PDB entry 5DB9 | X-ray diffraction, 2.45 A resolution | chains A and T of the 4 polymer chains in the assembly

# Chain A
Name: DNA polymerase beta
Source organism: Homo sapiens
Notes: EC 2.7.7.7, 4.2.99.-
Reference sequence: P06746 (DPOLB_HUMAN); residues 1-335 here = UniProt positions 1-335
Amino-acid sequence (335 residues; numbered 1 to 335; the number before each row is that of its first residue):
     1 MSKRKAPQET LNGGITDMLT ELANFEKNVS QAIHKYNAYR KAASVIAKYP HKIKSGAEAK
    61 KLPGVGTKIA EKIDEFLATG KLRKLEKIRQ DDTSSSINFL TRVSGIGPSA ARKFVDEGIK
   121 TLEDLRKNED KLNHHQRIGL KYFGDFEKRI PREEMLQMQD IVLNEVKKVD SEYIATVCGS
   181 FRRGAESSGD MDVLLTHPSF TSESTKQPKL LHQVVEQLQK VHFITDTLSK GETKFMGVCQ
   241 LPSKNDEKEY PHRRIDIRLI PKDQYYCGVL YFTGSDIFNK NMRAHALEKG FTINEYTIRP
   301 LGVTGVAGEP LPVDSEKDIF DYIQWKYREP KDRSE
Disordered / not traced: 1-6, 205-206
Metal / ion sites: Na+ site 1: Val-65 (shared with 1 residue of chain D); Na+ site 2: Thr-101, Val-103, Ile-106 (shared with 1 residue of chain P)
Curated features (UniProtKB/Swiss-Prot):
  - region: Arg-183 to Asp-192 (DNA-binding)
  - active site: Lys-72 (Nucleophile)
  - binding site (K(+)): Lys-60, Leu-62, Val-65, Thr-101, Val-103, Ile-106
  - binding site (Na(+)): Lys-60, Leu-62, Val-65, Thr-101, Val-103, Ile-106
  - binding site (dATP): Arg-149, Ser-180, Arg-183, Gly-189, Asp-190
  - binding site (dCTP): Arg-149, Ser-180, Arg-183, Gly-189, Asp-190
  - binding site (dGTP): Arg-149, Ser-180, Arg-183, Gly-189, Asp-190, Asp-192
  - binding site (dTTP): Arg-149, Ser-180, Arg-183, Gly-189, Asp-190
  - binding site (Mg(2+)): Asp-190, Asp-192, Asp-256
  - modified residue: Lys-72 (N6-acetyllysine), Arg-83 (Omega-N-methylarginine), Arg-152 (Omega-N-methylarginine)
  - cross-link (Glycyl lysine isopeptide (Lys-Gly)): Lys-41 (interchain with G-Cter in ubiquitin), Lys-61 (interchain with G-Cter in ubiquitin), Lys-81 (interchain with G-Cter in ubiquitin)
  - natural variant: Leu-22 (L22P: Found in a gastric cancer sample; uncertain significance), Tyr-39 (Y39C: Found in a gastric cancer sample; uncertain significance), Gly-118 (G118V: Decreased DNA-directed DNA polymerase activity), Arg-137 (R137Q: Decreased function in base-excision repair), Arg-149 (R149I: Decreased DNA-directed DNA polymerase activity), Asp-160 (D160N: Found in a gastric cancer sample; uncertain significance), Cys-239 (C239R: Found in a gastric cancer sample; uncertain significance), Lys-289 (K289M: Found in a colon cancer sample; uncertain significance), Asn-294 (N294D: Found in a gastric cancer sample; uncertain significance), Glu-295 (E295K: Found in a gastric cancer sample; uncertain significance)
  - mutagenesis: Phe-25 (F25W: No effect on 5'-dRP lyase activity. Decreased ssDNA binding), His-34 (H34G: Decreased 5'-dRP lyase activity. Decreased ssDNA binding), Lys-35 (K35A: Decreased 5'-dRP lyase activity. Decreased ssDNA binding. Loss of 5'-dRP lyase activity; when associated with A-68 and A-72. Decreased ssDNA binding; when associated with A-68 and A-72 ...), Tyr-39 (Y39F: No effect on 5'-dRP lyase activity; Y39Q: Abolishes DNA polymerase and 5'-dRP lyase activity), Lys-41 (K41R: Abolishes ubiquitination; when associated with R-61 and R-81), Lys-60 (K60A: Decreased 5'-dRP lyase activity. Decreased ssDNA binding), Lys-61 (K61R: Abolishes ubiquitination; when associated with R-41 and R-81), Lys-68 (K68A: No effect on 5'-dRP lyase activity. Decreased ssDNA binding. Loss of 5'-dRP lyase activity; when associated with A-35 and A-72. Decreased ssDNA binding; when associated with A-35 and A-72 ...), Glu-71 (E71Q: No effect on 5'-dRP lyase activity. No effect on structure shown by circular dichroism. No effect on ssDNA binding), Lys-72 (K72A: Severely reduced 5'-dRP lyase activity. Does not affect ssDNA binding. Loss of 5'-dRP lyase activity; when associated with A-35 and A-68. Decreased ssDNA binding ...), Glu-75 (E75A: Slightly decreased 5'-dRP lyase activity. Decreased ssDNA binding. No effect on structure shown by circular dichroism), Lys-81 (K81R: Abolishes ubiquitination; when associated with R-41 and R-61), 5 further mutagenesis entries in UniProt

# Chain T
Molecule: 16-nt DNA strand
Sequence (16 nucleotides; each row starts with the number of its first residue):
     1 CCGACGTCGC ATGAGC

# Interface between chain A and chain T
Pairs across the interface (15):
  His-34(A) / DC5(T)  stacking on the base
  Asn-133(A) / DT12(T)  phosphate contact
  His-134(A) / DT12(T)  phosphate contact
  Ser-229(A) / DC10(T)  phosphate contact
  Ser-229(A) / DA11(T)  phosphate contact
  Lys-230(A) / DC10(T)  phosphate contact
  Lys-230(A) / DA11(T)  hydrogen bond to the phosphate
  Gly-231(A) / DC10(T)  phosphate contact
  Glu-232(A) / DC10(T)  hydrogen bond to the phosphate
  Thr-233(A) / DG9(T)  hydrogen bond to the phosphate
  Thr-233(A) / DC10(T)  hydrogen bond to the phosphate
  Lys-234(A) / DG9(T)  hydrogen bond to the base
  Lys-234(A) / DC10(T)  hydrogen bond to the phosphate
  Tyr-271(A) / DG6(T)  hydrogen bond to the base
  Tyr-296(A) / DC8(T)  sugar contact
Other interface residues (no listed pair), chain A (13 interface residues in all): Leu-228, Glu-295

# Summary
Chain A and chain T form an interface of 13 and 7 residues respectively, with 7 hydrogen bonds and 1 aromatic
stacking contact. Polar pairs include Lys-234(A)/DG9(T), Tyr-271(A)/DG6(T) and Lys-230(A)/DA11(T).
Here chain A is DNA polymerase beta (Homo sapiens) and chain T is a 16-nt DNA strand. Entry 5DB9 (Structure of
human DNA polymerase beta Host-Guest complex with the N7MG base paired with a dG) was determined by X-ray
diffraction together with 5DB6, 5DB7, 5DB8, 5DBA, 5DBB and 5DBC from the same study.
